8T0L - chains G and I of the 8 polymer chains in the assembly; structure by electron microscopy, 3.62 A resolution.

== Chain G ==
Molecule: DNA-directed RNA polymerase subunit alpha
Source organism: Escherichia coli
Notes: EC 2.7.7.6
UniProt: C3SR67 (C3SR67_ECOLX); residue numbers follow UniProt; this construct covers 4-234
Amino-acid sequence (232 residues; each row starts with the number of its first residue):
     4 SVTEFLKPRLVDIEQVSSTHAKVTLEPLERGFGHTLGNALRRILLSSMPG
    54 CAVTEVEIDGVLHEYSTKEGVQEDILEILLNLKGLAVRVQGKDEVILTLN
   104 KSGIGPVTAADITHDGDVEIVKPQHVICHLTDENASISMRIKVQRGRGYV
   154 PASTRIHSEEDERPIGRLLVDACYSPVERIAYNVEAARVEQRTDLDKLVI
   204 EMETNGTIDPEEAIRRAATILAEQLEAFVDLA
Not modelled in the structure: 4-5, 160-166
Differences from the reference sequence: expression tag (235)

== Chain I ==
Molecule: DNA-directed RNA polymerase subunit beta
Source organism: Escherichia coli
UniProt: C3SIA7 (C3SIA7_ECOLX); numbering as in UniProt (aligned over 2-1341)
Amino-acid sequence (1340 residues; numbered 2 to 1341; the number before each row is that of its first residue):
     2 VYSYTEKKRIRKDFGKRPQVLDVPYLLSIQLDSFQKFIEQDPEGQYGLEA
    52 AFRSVFPIQSYSGNSELQYVSYRLGEPVFDVQECQIRGVTYSAPLRVKLR
   102 LVIYEREAPEGTVKDIKEQEVYMGEIPLMTDNGTFVINGTERVIVSQLHR
   152 SPGVFFDSDKGKTHSSGKVLYNARIIPYRGSWLDFEFDPKDNLFVRIDRR
   202 RKLPATIILRALNYTTEQILDLFFEKVIFEIRDNKLQMELVPERLRGETA
   252 SFDIEANGKVYVEKGRRITARHIRQLEKDDVKLIEVPVEYIAGKVVAKDY
   302 IDESTGELICAANMELSLDLLAKLSQSGHKRIETLFTNDLDHGPYISETL
   352 RVDPTNDRLSALVEIYRMMRPGEPPTREAAESLFENLFFSEDRYDLSAVG
   402 RMKFNRSLLREEIEGSGILSKDDIIDVMKKLIDIRNGKGEVDDIDHLGNR
   452 RIRSVGEMAENQFRVGLVRVERAVKERLSLGDLDTLMPQDMINAKPISAA
   502 VKEFFGSSQLSQFMDQNNPLSEITHKRRISALGPGGLTRERAGFEVRDVH
   552 PTHYGRVCPIETPEGPNIGLINSLSVYAQTNEYGFLETPYRKVTDGVVTD
   602 EIHYLSAIEEGNYVIAQANSNLDEEGHFVEDLVTCRSKGESSLFSRDQVD
   652 YMDVSTQQVVSVGASLIPFLEHDDANRALMGANMQRQAVPTLRADKPLVG
   702 TGMERAVAVDSGVTAVAKRGGVVQYVDASRIVIKVNEDEMYPGEAGIDIY
   752 NLTKYTRSNQNTCINQMPCVSLGEPVERGDVLADGPSTDLGELALGQNMR
   802 VAFMPWNGYNFEDSILVSERVVQEDRFTTIHIQELACVSRDTKLGPEEIT
   852 ADIPNVGEAALSKLDESGIVYIGAEVTGGDILVGKVTPKGETQLTPEEKL
   902 LRAIFGEKASDVKDSSLRVPNGVSGTVIDVQVFTRDGVEKDKRALEIEEM
   952 QLKQAKKDLSEELQILEAGLFSRIRAVLVAGGVEAEKLDKLPRDRWLELG
  1002 LTDEEKQNQLEQLAEQYDELKHEFEKKLEAKRRKITQGDDLAPGVLKIVK
  1052 VYLAVKRRIQPGDKMAGRHGNKGVISKINPIEDMPYDENGTPVDIVLNPL
  1102 GVPSRMNIGQILETHLGMAAKGIGDKINAMLKQQQEVAKLREFIQRAYDL
  1152 GADVRQKVDLSTFSDEEVMRLAENLRKGMPIATPVFDGAKEAEIKELLKL
  1202 GDLPTSGQIRLYDGRTGEQFERPVTVGYMYMLKLNHLVDDKMHARSTGSY
  1252 SLVTQQPLGGKAQFGGQRFGEMEVWALEAYGAAYTLQEMLTVKSDDVNGR
  1302 TKMYKNIVDGNHQMEPGMPESFNVLLKEIRSLGINIELED

== How chain G and chain I interact ==
Contacting residue pairs (63; chain G residue first):
  N41(G) with G1215(I), hydrogen bond (side chain-backbone); R1216(I); T1217(I); G1218(I)
  R44(G) with E1083(I); Y1087(I); G1091(I); P1093(I)
  R45(G) with E1083(I); D1084(I), salt bridge
  L48(G) with I1082(I), hydrophobic; E1083(I)
  S49(G) with E1083(I), hydrogen bond (backbone-side chain)
  L65(G) with I873(I), hydrophobic
  H66(G) with I873(I); G874(I); T927(I); V928(I); I929(I)
  Y68(G) with Y756(I); I831(I), hydrophobic; I929(I), hydrophobic; K1057(I)
  T70(G) with A729(I); S730(I), hydrogen bond
  E72(G) with Y726(I), hydrogen bond; D728(I)
  G73(G) with D728(I)
  V74(G) with D728(I); A729(I), hydrogen bond (backbone-backbone)
  Q75(G) with V727(I); D728(I); A729(I); V771(I)
  E76(G) with A729(I)
  D77(G) with A729(I); Y756(I); N766(I)
  L79(G) with L693(I), hydrophobic; Y756(I); K1057(I)
  E80(G) with R694(I)
  K86(G) with Q824(I)
  T134(G) with Y726(I); V727(I), hydrogen bond (side chain-backbone); L773(I)
  Y152(G) with V823(I); Q824(I)
  P154(G) with R1059(I)
  I168(G) with I873(I); G874(I)
  R170(G) with E876(I), salt bridge
  D174(G) with D826(I); R1059(I), salt bridge
  C176(G) with Q824(I)
  E181(G) with R821(I), hydrogen bond (backbone-side chain)
  R182(G) with N1090(I), hydrogen bond (side chain-backbone); G1091(I); T1092(I)
  A184(G) with N1090(I); G1091(I)
  Y185(G) with Y1087(I), hydrogen bond; G1218(I), hydrogen bond (side chain-backbone)
Interface residues without a listed pair, chain G (37 interface residues in all): H37, E67, K71, D135, S156, L172, I183, E204
Interface residues without a listed pair, chain I (42 interface residues in all): K755, P769, E820, E825, A1055, V1056

== Overview ==
37 residues of chain G face 42 of chain I across their interface, with 10 hydrogen bonds and 3 salt bridges.
Among the polar pairs are R45(G)-D1084(I), R170(G)-E876(I) and D174(G)-R1059(I).
Here chain G is DNA-directed RNA polymerase subunit alpha and chain I is DNA-directed RNA polymerase subunit
beta, both from Escherichia coli. Entry 8T0L (E. coli Sw2/Snf2 ATPase RapA bound to both ADP-AlF3 and
reconstituted E. coli RNA polymerase post-termination ...) was determined by electron microscopy together with
8SZW, 8T00 and 8T02 from the same study.
